PDB entry 7LXT | electron microscopy, 3.40 A resolution | chains A and G of the 28 polymer chains in the assembly

Chain A:
Name: 20S proteasome alpha-1 subunit
Organism: Plasmodium falciparum (isolate 3D7)
Notes: EC 3.4.25.1
UniProtKB: Q8IAR3 (Q8IAR3_PLAF7); residues 1-260 here = UniProt positions 1-260
Sequence (260 residues; numbered 1 to 260; the number before each row is that of its first residue):
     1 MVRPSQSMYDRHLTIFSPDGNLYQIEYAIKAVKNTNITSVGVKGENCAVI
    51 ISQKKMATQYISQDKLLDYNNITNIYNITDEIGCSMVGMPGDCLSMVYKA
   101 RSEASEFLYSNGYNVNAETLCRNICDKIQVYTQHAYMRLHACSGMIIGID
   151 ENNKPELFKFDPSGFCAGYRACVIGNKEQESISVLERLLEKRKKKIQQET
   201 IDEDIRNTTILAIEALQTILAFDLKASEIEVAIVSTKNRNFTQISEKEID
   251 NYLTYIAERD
Not modelled in the structure: 1-8

Chain G:
Name: 20S proteasome alpha-7 subunit
Organism: Plasmodium falciparum (isolate 3D7)
Notes: EC 3.4.25.1
UniProtKB: O77396 (O77396_PLAF7); residue numbers follow UniProt; this construct covers 1-252
Sequence (252 residues; row label = number of the first residue in the row):
     1 MAGLSAGYDLSVSTFSPDGRLYQVEYIYKSINNNNTALCLECKDGIICCC
    51 INSNMDKNKMIKKNSYNRIYHVNNNIIITYSGFDGDARNIIDRARSEANT
   101 YYYNFHTNIPLHILVNRISLYIHAYTLYWHMRPFAASIIISSFNEKDKGD
   151 IYCIEPNGACYKYSGIVIGKNKEMFKTEIEKKDYKDINVRDAIEDIYKFI
   201 LTSDDHMNKNNLQNLVNFSWICKESSYEFQNIHEEILTPALNKAVEYIEK
   251 LN
Not modelled in the structure: 1-6, 247-252

How chain A and chain G interact:
Residue-residue contacts - 54 pairs, chain A then chain G:
  Asp10(A) - Tyr8(G)  hydrogen bond
  Arg11(A) - Thr14(G)
  His12(A) - Trp129(G)
  Gln24(A) - Thr14(G)
  Gln24(A) - Phe15(G)  hydrogen bond (side chain-backbone)
  Tyr27(A) - Phe15(G)
  Tyr27(A) - Ser16(G)
  Tyr27(A) - Pro17(G)  hydrophobic
  Lys30(A) - Asp18(G)
  Ala31(A) - Gly19(G)
  Asn34(A) - Asp18(G)  hydrogen bond (side chain-backbone)
  Met56(A) - Tyr161(G)
  Gln59(A) - Tyr161(G)  hydrogen bond
  Tyr60(A) - Arg20(G)
  Tyr60(A) - Glu25(G)
  Tyr60(A) - Tyr28(G)  hydrophobic
  Tyr60(A) - Lys29(G)
  Ile61(A) - Tyr28(G)
  Ile61(A) - Glu155(G)
  Ile61(A) - Tyr161(G)  hydrophobic
  Ser62(A) - Lys176(G)
  Leu66(A) - Ser164(G)
  Leu66(A) - Gly165(G)
  Leu67(A) - Lys162(G)
  Leu67(A) - Tyr163(G)  hydrophobic
  Asp68(A) - Lys162(G)  salt bridge
  Asn71(A) - Lys162(G)
  Pro90(A) - Ala159(G)  hydrophobic
  Pro90(A) - Tyr161(G)
  Gly91(A) - His123(G)
  Gly91(A) - Asn157(G)
  Gly91(A) - Ala159(G)
  Asp92(A) - His123(G)  salt bridge
  Leu94(A) - Asn116(G)
  Leu94(A) - Leu120(G)  hydrophobic
  Ser95(A) - His123(G)
  Tyr98(A) - Asn116(G)
  Tyr98(A) - Leu120(G)  hydrophobic
  Ala135(A) - Trp129(G)
  Tyr136(A) - Leu127(G)
  Tyr136(A) - Tyr128(G)
  Tyr136(A) - Trp129(G)  hydrophobic
  Met137(A) - Ser13(G)
  Met137(A) - Leu127(G)
  Arg138(A) - Val12(G)
  Arg138(A) - Ser13(G)
  Arg138(A) - Phe15(G)
  Arg138(A) - Leu21(G)
  Arg138(A) - Thr126(G)  hydrogen bond (side chain-backbone)
  Arg138(A) - Leu127(G)
  Leu139(A) - Phe15(G)
  His140(A) - His123(G)
  His140(A) - Leu127(G)
  Ala141(A) - Phe15(G)  hydrophobic
Interface residues without a listed pair, chain A (33 interface residues in all): Ala28, Ala57, Met89
Interface residues without a listed pair, chain G (36 interface residues in all): Gly7, His130, Tyr152, Gly158, Cys160, Lys172

In short:
Chain A and chain G form an interface of 33 and 36 residues respectively, with 5 hydrogen bonds and 2 salt
bridges. Polar pairs include Asp68(A)-Lys162(G), Asp92(A)-His123(G) and Asp10(A)-Tyr8(G).
Chain A is 20S proteasome alpha-1 subunit and chain G is 20S proteasome alpha-7 subunit, both from Plasmodium
falciparum (isolate 3D7); the structure, Structure of Plasmodium falciparum 20S proteasome with bound
bortezomib, was determined by electron microscopy together with 7LXU from the same study.
